Entry 6Z6R (X-ray diffraction, 2.13 A resolution); this record covers chains A and B.

[Chain A]
Protein: Aspartyl/asparaginyl beta-hydroxylase
Organism: Homo sapiens
Notes: EC 1.14.11.16
Reference sequence: Q12797 (ASPH_HUMAN); residue numbers follow UniProt; this construct covers 330-758
Chain sequence (429 residues; numbered 330 to 758; the number before each row is that of its first residue):
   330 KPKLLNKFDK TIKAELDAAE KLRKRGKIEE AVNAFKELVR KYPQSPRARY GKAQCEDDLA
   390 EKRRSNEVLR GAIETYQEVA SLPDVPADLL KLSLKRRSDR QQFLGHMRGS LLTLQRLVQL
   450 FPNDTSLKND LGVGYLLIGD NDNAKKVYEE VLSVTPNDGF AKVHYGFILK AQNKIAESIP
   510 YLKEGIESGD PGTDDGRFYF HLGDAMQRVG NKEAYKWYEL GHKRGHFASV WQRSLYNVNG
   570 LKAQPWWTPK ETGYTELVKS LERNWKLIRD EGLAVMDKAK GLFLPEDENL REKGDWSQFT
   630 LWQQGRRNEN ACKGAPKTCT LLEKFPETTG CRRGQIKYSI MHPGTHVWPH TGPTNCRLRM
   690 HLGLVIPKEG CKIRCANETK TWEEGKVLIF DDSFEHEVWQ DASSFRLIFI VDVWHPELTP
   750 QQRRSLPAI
Disulfide bonds: Cys641-Cys648
Metal / ion sites: Mn2+: His679, His725 (together with N-oxalyl-alpha-methylalanine)
Small-molecule neighbours: N-oxalyl-alpha-methylalanine (UQK): Trp625, Ser668, Met670, Val676, His679, Arg688, His690, Ile702, Trp711, Phe719, Asp721, His725, Val727, Arg735, Ile737, Ile739
UniProt features mapped onto this chain:
  - binding site (2-oxoglutarate): Trp625, Ser668, Arg688 to His690, Arg735
  - binding site (Fe cation): His679, His725
  - glycosylation (N-linked (GlcNAc...) asparagine): Asn452, Asn706
  - natural variant: Arg735 (R735W: In FDLAB)
From the paper describing this entry:
  - disease-associated variants - R735W: decreased catalytic activity (citing earlier work)

[Chain B]
Protein: Coagulation factor X
Notes: EC 3.4.21.6
Reference sequence: P00742 (FA10_HUMAN); residues 86-124 here = UniProt positions 86-124
Chain sequence (39 residues; numbered 86 to 124; the number before each row is that of its first residue):
    86 DGDQSETSPS QNQGKCKDGL GEYTCTSLEG FEGKNSELF
Not modelled in the structure: 86-98, 117-124
Disulfide bonds: Cys101-Cys110
Differences from the reference sequence: engineered mutation Ser90 (Cys in P00742), Ser95 (Cys in P00742), Ser112 (Cys in P00742), Ser121 (Cys in P00742)
UniProt features mapped onto this chain:
  - modified residue: Asp103 (3R: -3-hydroxyaspartate)
  - natural variant: Glu91 (E91K: In FA10D)

[Chain A / chain B interface]
Residue-residue contacts (52; chain A residue first):
  Ala389(A) - Phe116(B)
  Glu390(A) - Phe116(B)
  Arg393(A) - Phe116(B)
  Ser394(A) - Phe116(B)
  Asn395(A) - Phe116(B)
  Leu398(A) - Phe116(B)  hydrophobic
  Gln431(A) - Leu113(B)
  Phe432(A) - Gly115(B)
  Phe432(A) - Phe116(B)  hydrophobic
  Leu433(A) - Leu113(B)
  Leu433(A) - Glu114(B)
  Gly434(A) - Leu113(B)
  Leu465(A) - Tyr108(B)  hydrophobic
  Leu466(A) - Tyr108(B)  hydrophobic
  Leu466(A) - Thr109(B)
  His493(A) - Tyr108(B)  hydrogen bond
  Phe496(A) - Gly106(B)
  Phe496(A) - Glu107(B)
  Phe496(A) - Tyr108(B)  hydrophobic
  Arg526(A) - Tyr108(B)  hydrogen bond (side chain-backbone)
  Phe529(A) - Leu105(B)  hydrophobic
  His530(A) - Leu105(B)  hydrogen bond (side chain-backbone)
  Leu564(A) - Leu105(B)  hydrophobic
  Tyr565(A) - Leu105(B)  hydrophobic
  Tyr565(A) - Thr109(B)
  Tyr565(A) - Cys110(B)  hydrogen bond (side chain-backbone)
  Tyr565(A) - Thr111(B)
  Asp616(A) - Lys102(B)  salt bridge
  Glu617(A) - Lys100(B)
  Glu617(A) - Cys101(B)
  Glu617(A) - Lys102(B)  hydrogen bond (side chain-backbone)
  Glu617(A) - Asp103(B)  hydrogen bond (side chain-backbone)
  Glu617(A) - Gly104(B)  hydrogen bond (side chain-backbone)
  Leu619(A) - Asp103(B)
  Gln627(A) - Asp103(B)  hydrogen bond
  Gln632(A) - Lys100(B)  hydrogen bond
  Gln633(A) - Lys100(B)
  Gln664(A) - Lys102(B)
  Lys666(A) - Asp103(B)  salt bridge
  His679(A) - Asp103(B)
  Thr680(A) - Asp103(B)
  Thr680(A) - Gly104(B)
  Gly681(A) - Asp103(B)
  Gly681(A) - Leu105(B)
  Pro682(A) - Gly104(B)
  Pro682(A) - Leu105(B)  hydrophobic
  Arg686(A) - Lys102(B)  hydrogen bond (side chain-backbone)
  Arg688(A) - Asp103(B)  salt bridge
  Ala757(A) - Cys110(B)
  Ile758(A) - Cys101(B)
  Ile758(A) - Cys110(B)
  Ile758(A) - Thr111(B)
Also at the interface, not in a pair above, chain A (43 interface residues in all): Val462, Ala500, Arg562, Ser563, Trp625, Arg662, Asp721, Pro756

[Overview]
Chain A and chain B form an interface of 43 and 16 residues respectively; the contacts include 10 hydrogen
bonds and 3 salt bridges. Polar contacts include Asp616(A)-Lys102(B), Lys666(A)-Asp103(B) and
Arg688(A)-Asp103(B). Bound to chain A: N-oxalyl-alpha-methylalanine. The paper reports that R735W of chain A
reduces catalytic activity.
Chain A is Aspartyl/asparaginyl beta-hydroxylase (Homo sapiens) and chain B is Coagulation factor X; the
structure, Aspartyl/Asparaginyl beta-hydroxylase (AspH) oxygenase and TPR domains in complex with manganese,
N-oxalyl-alpha-methylalanine, and factor X substrate ..., was determined by X-ray diffraction together with
6YYW, 6YYX, 6YYY and 6Z6Q from the same study.
